Entry 7P1K (electron microscopy, 3.64 A resolution); this record covers chains B and A.

[Chain B (and A)]
Protein: mitochondrial sodium/hydrogen exchanger 9B2
Organism: Bison bison
Notes: chain A of this document is another copy of the same molecule, construct and numbering; everything in this record applies to it too
UniProt: A0A6P3HVI0 (A0A6P3HVI0_BISBI); residues 1-535 here = UniProt positions 1-535
Amino-acid sequence (535 residues; numbered 1 to 535; the number before each row is that of its first residue):
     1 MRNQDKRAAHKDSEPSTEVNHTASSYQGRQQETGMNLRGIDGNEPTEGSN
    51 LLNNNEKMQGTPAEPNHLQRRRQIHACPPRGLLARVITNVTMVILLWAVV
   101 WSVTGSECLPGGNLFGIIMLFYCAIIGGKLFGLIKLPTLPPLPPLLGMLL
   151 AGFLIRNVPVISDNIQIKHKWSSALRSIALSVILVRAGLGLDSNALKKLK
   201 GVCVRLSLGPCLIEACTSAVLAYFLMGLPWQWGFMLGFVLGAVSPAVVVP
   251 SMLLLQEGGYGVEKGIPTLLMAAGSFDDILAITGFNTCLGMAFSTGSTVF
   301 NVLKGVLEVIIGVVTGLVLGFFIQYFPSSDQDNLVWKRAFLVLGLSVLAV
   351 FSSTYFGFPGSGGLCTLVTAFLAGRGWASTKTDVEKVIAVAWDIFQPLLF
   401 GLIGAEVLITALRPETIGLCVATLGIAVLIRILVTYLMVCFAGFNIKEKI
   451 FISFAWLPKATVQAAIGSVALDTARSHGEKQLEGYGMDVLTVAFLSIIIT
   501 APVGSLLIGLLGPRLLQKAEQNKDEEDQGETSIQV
Not modelled in the structure: 1-78, 294-299, 518-535
Residues lining bound ligands:
  - Phosphatidylinositol (T7X), molecule 1: Val99, Val100, Val103, Thr104, Glu107, Leu114
  - Phosphatidylinositol (T7X), molecule 2: Leu114, Ile118, Lys170, Trp171, Ala174, Leu175, Ile178
  - Phosphatidylinositol (T7X), molecule 3: Trp336, Val387, Val390, Ala391, Ile394
UniProt features mapped onto this chain:
  - binding site (Na(+)): Val243, Gly274, Asp277, Asp278
  - mutagenesis: Glu214 (E214R: Shifts the specificity from Na(+) to Li(+); when associated with E-431), Asp277 to Asp278 (Abolishes Na(+) Li(+)/H(+) antiporter), Asp330 to Gln331 (Abolishes dimerization. Abolishes Na(+) Li(+)/H(+) antiporter activity), Arg431 (R431E: Shifts the specificity from Na(+) to Li(+); when associated with R-214)
What the authors report for this chain:
  - binding site for Phosphatidylinositol: Glu107, Trp171, Trp336
  - contacts within the chain: Arg176-Glu406 (salt bridge), Glu214-Arg431 (salt bridge)
  - binding site for cholesterol hemisuccinate: Trp97, Trp101
  - conformationally variable residues (helix shift): Trp336
  - mutagenesis - R176A: abolished growth in response to Li+-complementation
  - mutagenesis - R176A: unchanged expression
  - mutagenesis - H169A: unchanged growth in response to Li+-complementation
  - mutagenesis - T461A: unchanged growth
  - mutagenesis - K459R, T461E: abolished growth in response to high Li+-salt stress
  - mutagenesis - E214A, R431A, R431E, K459A: decreased growth in response to Li+-salt stress
  - mutagenesis - E214R: abolished growth in response to Li+-salt stress
  - mutagenesis - R431E: unchanged stability
  - mutagenesis - E214R: decreased stability
  - mutagenesis - E214R/R431E: unchanged growth in response to Li+-salt stress
  - mutagenesis - E214R/R431E: abolished growth in response to Na+
  - mutagenesis - W456A, W456F: decreased growth in response to high salt stress
  - mutagenesis - W456F: increased binding to Li+
  - mutagenesis - W456F: increased binding to Na+
  - mutagenesis - D277C/D278C: abolished growth in response to Na+- or Li+-salt stress
  - mutagenesis - D330A/Q331A: abolished growth in response to high Li+ stress
  - mutagenesis - D330A/Q331A: unchanged localization

[Interface between chain B and chain A]
Pairs across the interface (32; chain B residue first):
  Gly81(B) with Asp330(A)
  Ala84(B) with Phe326(A); Gln331(A)
  Arg85(B) with Gln331(A)
  Ile87(B) with Phe326(A), hydrophobic
  Thr88(B) with Phe326(A); Lys337(A)
  Met92(B) with Lys337(A)
  Leu95(B) with Phe340(A), hydrophobic; Leu341(A), hydrophobic; Leu345(A), hydrophobic
  Ala98(B) with Leu348(A)
  Val99(B) with Gly344(A)
  Ser102(B) with Phe351(A)
  Val103(B) with Lys170(A)
  Lys170(B) with Val103(A)
  Phe326(B) with Ile87(A), hydrophobic; Thr88(A)
  Asp330(B) with Gly81(A)
  Gln331(B) with Ala84(A), hydrogen bond (side chain-backbone); Arg85(A)
  Trp336(B) with Trp336(A), hydrophobic
  Lys337(B) with Thr88(A); Met92(A)
  Phe340(B) with Leu95(A), hydrophobic
  Leu341(B) with Leu95(A), hydrophobic
  Gly344(B) with Leu95(A); Val99(A)
  Leu345(B) with Leu95(A), hydrophobic
  Leu348(B) with Ala98(A)
  Phe351(B) with Ser102(A); Val103(A), hydrophobic
Also at the interface, not in a pair above, chain B (29 interface residues in all): Asn89, Leu96, Trp101, Thr104, Ile178, Val347
Also at the interface, not in a pair above, chain A (29 interface residues in all): Leu96, Thr104, Gly105, Pro327, Val347, Tyr355

[In short]
The chain B/chain A interface involves 29 residues from each chain; the contacts include 1 hydrogen bond. Its
one hydrogen-bonded contact is Gln331(B)-Ala84(A). The paper reports a binding site for Phosphatidylinositol
at Glu107(B), Trp171(B) and Trp336(B); E214A, R431A and R431E of chain B, among others, reduce growth in
response to Li+-salt stress; 15 substitutions were tested in all.
Both chains are mitochondrial sodium/hydrogen exchanger 9B2 (Bison bison). Entry 7P1K (Cryo EM structure of
bison NHA2 in nano disc structure) was determined by electron microscopy together with 7P1I and 7P1J from the
same study.
